Entry 1G8J (X-ray diffraction, 2.03 A resolution); this record covers chains A and B.

[Chain A]
Molecule: Arsenite oxidase
From: Alcaligenes faecalis
Notes: fragment: large subunit
UniProtKB: Q7SIF4 (AOXB_ALCFA); residue numbers follow UniProt; this construct covers 1-825
Amino-acid sequence (825 residues; numbered 1 to 825; the number before each row is that of its first residue):
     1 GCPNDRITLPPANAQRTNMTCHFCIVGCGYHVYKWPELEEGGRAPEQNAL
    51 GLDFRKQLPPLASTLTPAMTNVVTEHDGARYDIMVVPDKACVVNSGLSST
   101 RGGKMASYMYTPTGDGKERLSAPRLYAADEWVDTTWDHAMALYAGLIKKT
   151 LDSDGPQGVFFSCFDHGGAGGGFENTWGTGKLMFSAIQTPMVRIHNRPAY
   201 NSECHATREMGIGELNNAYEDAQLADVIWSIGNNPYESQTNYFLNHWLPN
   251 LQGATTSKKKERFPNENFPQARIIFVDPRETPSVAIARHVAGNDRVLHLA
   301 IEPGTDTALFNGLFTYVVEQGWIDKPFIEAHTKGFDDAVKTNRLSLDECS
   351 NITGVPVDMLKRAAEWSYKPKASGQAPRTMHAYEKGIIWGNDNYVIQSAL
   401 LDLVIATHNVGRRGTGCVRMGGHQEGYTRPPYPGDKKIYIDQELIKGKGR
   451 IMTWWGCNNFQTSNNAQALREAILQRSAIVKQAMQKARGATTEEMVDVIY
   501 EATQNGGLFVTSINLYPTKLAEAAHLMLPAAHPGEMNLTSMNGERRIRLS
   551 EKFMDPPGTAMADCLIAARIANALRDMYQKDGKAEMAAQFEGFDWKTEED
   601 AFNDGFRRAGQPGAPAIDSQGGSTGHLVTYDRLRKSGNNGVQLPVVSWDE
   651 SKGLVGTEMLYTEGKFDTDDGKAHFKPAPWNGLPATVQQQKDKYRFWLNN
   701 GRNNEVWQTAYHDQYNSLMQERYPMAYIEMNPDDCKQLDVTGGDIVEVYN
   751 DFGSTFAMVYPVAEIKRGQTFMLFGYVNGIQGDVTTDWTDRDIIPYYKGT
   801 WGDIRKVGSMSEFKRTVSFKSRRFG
Disordered / not traced: 1-5
Bound ions: 3Fe-4S cluster Fe: C21, C24, C28
Residues lining bound ligands:
  - molybdenum(iv) ion / oxygen atom: N196, E203, K385, R419, G422, R702
  - 3Fe-4S cluster (F3S): C21, F23, C24, V26, G27, C28, Y30, S98, S99, R101, G102, T240, N241
  - molybdopterin guanosine dinucleotide (MGD; 2-amino-5,6-dimercapto-7-methyl-3,7,8a,9-tetrahydro-8-oxa-1,3,9,10-tetraaza-anthracen-4-one guanosine dinucleotide), molecule 1: C24, R101, I231, G232, N233, N234, E237, S238, Q239, V276, D277, P278, R279, T281, I301, P303, G304, D306, E384, K385, G386, I387, G421, G422, H423, W697, N699, G701, R702, N703, N704, E705, V706, W707, Q708, F771, F774, Y796, K798
  - molybdopterin guanosine dinucleotide (MGD), molecule 2: A169, G170, H195, N196, K385, W389, H423, W455, G456, C457, N458, N459, T462, I513, N514, L515, Y516, T518, A530, A531, H532, D563, N700, R702, Q708, T709, Y711, F774, Q781, G782, T785, Y797, K798

[Chain B]
Molecule: Arsenite oxidase
From: Alcaligenes faecalis
Notes: fragment: rieske subunit
UniProtKB: Q7SIF3 (ARSS_ALCFA); residue numbers follow UniProt; this construct covers 1-133
Amino-acid sequence (133 residues; each row starts with the number of its first residue):
     1 RTTLAYPATAVSVAKNLAANEPSSFTYPDTSSPCVAVKLGAPVPGGVGPD
    51 DDIVAYSVLCTHMGCPTSYDSSSKTFSCPCHFTEFDAEKAGQMICGEATA
   101 DLPRVLLRYDAASDALTAVGVDGLIYGRQANVI
Disordered / not traced: 1-5
Disulfide bonds: C65-C80
Bound ions: 2Fe-2S cluster Fe: C60, H62, C78, H81
Residues lining bound ligands: 2Fe-2S cluster (FES): C60, H62, M63, G64, C65, C78, C80, H81, F82, T83

[Interface between chain A and chain B]
Contacting residue pairs - 84 pairs, chain A then chain B:
  R6(A) - Q129(B)
  I7(A) - L124(B)  hydrophobic
  I7(A) - Q129(B)  hydrogen bond (backbone-backbone)
  L9(A) - Q129(B)
  R43(A) - Q129(B)  hydrogen bond
  R43(A) - I133(B)
  F54(A) - Q129(B)
  R55(A) - I133(B)
  Q57(A) - S31(B)
  Q57(A) - Y126(B)  hydrogen bond (side chain-backbone)
  Q57(A) - G127(B)
  Q57(A) - R128(B)  hydrogen bond
  L58(A) - Y126(B)
  L58(A) - G127(B)  hydrogen bond (backbone-backbone)
  P59(A) - Y126(B)  hydrogen bond (backbone-side chain)
  P60(A) - M63(B)
  P60(A) - G64(B)
  P60(A) - Y126(B)
  L61(A) - M63(B)  hydrogen bond (backbone-backbone)
  L61(A) - C65(B)  hydrophobic
  L61(A) - Y126(B)  hydrogen bond (backbone-side chain)
  A62(A) - Y126(B)  hydrogen bond (backbone-side chain)
  S63(A) - H62(B)
  S63(A) - M63(B)
  S63(A) - Y126(B)
  T64(A) - H62(B)
  T64(A) - M63(B)
  T66(A) - T61(B)
  T66(A) - T99(B)  hydrogen bond
  P67(A) - L124(B)  hydrophobic
  A68(A) - T99(B)
  L97(A) - M63(B)  hydrophobic
  L97(A) - H81(B)
  S98(A) - H62(B)  hydrogen bond (backbone-side chain)
  S98(A) - E97(B)
  S99(A) - E97(B)
  T100(A) - M93(B)
  T100(A) - G96(B)
  T100(A) - E97(B)  hydrogen bond (backbone-side chain)
  T100(A) - A98(B)  hydrogen bond (side chain-backbone)
  T100(A) - T99(B)
  G103(A) - T99(B)
  Y236(A) - H81(B)  hydrogen bond (side chain-backbone)
  Y236(A) - F82(B)
  Y236(A) - G96(B)
  Y236(A) - E97(B)  hydrogen bond
  T240(A) - E97(B)
  L248(A) - F82(B)  hydrophobic
  I286(A) - F82(B)  hydrophobic
  H289(A) - F82(B)
  V290(A) - F82(B)  hydrophobic
  N704(A) - G96(B)  hydrogen bond (side chain-backbone)
  N704(A) - E97(B)
  E705(A) - M93(B)
  E705(A) - I94(B)
  E705(A) - C95(B)
  E705(A) - G96(B)  hydrogen bond (side chain-backbone)
  L718(A) - T99(B)
  L718(A) - D101(B)
  E721(A) - Q92(B)
  R722(A) - Q92(B)
  R722(A) - M93(B)  hydrogen bond (side chain-backbone)
  R722(A) - I94(B)  hydrogen bond (side chain-backbone)
  Y723(A) - I94(B)
  K814(A) - K89(B)
  R815(A) - K89(B)
  T816(A) - K89(B)
  T816(A) - Q92(B)  hydrogen bond (backbone-side chain)
  V817(A) - K89(B)
  S818(A) - D86(B)  hydrogen bond
  S818(A) - Q92(B)  hydrogen bond (backbone-side chain)
  S818(A) - I94(B)
  K820(A) - S73(B)  hydrogen bond (side chain-backbone)
  K820(A) - K74(B)  hydrogen bond (side chain-backbone)
  K820(A) - T75(B)
  K820(A) - D86(B)  salt bridge
  K820(A) - E88(B)  salt bridge
  K820(A) - I94(B)
  S821(A) - I94(B)
  R822(A) - I94(B)  hydrogen bond (side chain-backbone)
  R822(A) - C95(B)  hydrogen bond
  F824(A) - S77(B)
  F824(A) - C78(B)
  F824(A) - F82(B)
Interface residues without a listed pair, chain A (48 interface residues in all): T8, R101, K104, L244, Y760
Interface residues without a listed pair, chain B (36 interface residues in all): L59, T83, E84, A100, A130

[In short]
48 residues of chain A and 36 residues of chain B are in contact, with 26 hydrogen bonds and 2 salt bridges.
Polar contacts include K820(A)-D86(B), K820(A)-E88(B) and R43(A)-Q129(B). Chain A binds molybdopterin
guanosine dinucleotide, molybdenum(iv) ion / oxygen atom and 3Fe-4S cluster.
Chain A is Arsenite oxidase and chain B is Arsenite oxidase, both from Alcaligenes faecalis; the structure,
Crystal structure analysis of arsenite oxidase from alcaligenes faecalis, was determined by X-ray diffraction,
deposited together with 1G8K.
